Entry 9KAE (electron microscopy, 3.10 A resolution); this record covers chains A and T of the 8 polymer chains in the assembly.

Chain A:
Name: Large T antigen
Organism: Betapolyomavirus macacae
Notes: EC 5.6.2.4
UniProtKB: P03070 (LT_SV40); residue numbers follow UniProt; this construct covers 266-627
Sequence (362 residues; each row starts with the number of its first residue):
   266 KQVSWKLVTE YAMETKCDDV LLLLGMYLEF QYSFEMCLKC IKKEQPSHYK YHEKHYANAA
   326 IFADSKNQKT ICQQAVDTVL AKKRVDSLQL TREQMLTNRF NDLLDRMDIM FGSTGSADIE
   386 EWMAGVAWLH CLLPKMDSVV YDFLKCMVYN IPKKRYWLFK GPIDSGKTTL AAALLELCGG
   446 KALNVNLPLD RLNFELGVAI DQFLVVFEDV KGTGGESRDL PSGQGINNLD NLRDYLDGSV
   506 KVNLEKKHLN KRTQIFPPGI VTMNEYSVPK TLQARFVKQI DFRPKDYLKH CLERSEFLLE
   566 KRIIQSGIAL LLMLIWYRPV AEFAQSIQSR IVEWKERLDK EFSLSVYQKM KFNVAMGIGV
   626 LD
UniProt features mapped onto this chain:
  - binding site (Zn(2+)): Cys302, Cys305, His313, His317
  - binding site (ATP): Gly426 to Thr433
Bound ions: Mg2+: Thr433, Asp474 (together with AMP-PNP)
Small-molecule neighbours:
  - AMP-PNP, molecule 1: Trp393, Leu397, Pro427, Ile428, Asp429, Ser430, Gly431, Lys432, Thr433, Thr434, Glu473, Asp474, Thr527, Asn529, Arg548, Pro549, Lys550, Leu553, Lys554, Leu557, Leu564
  - AMP-PNP, molecule 2: Lys418, Lys419, Asp502, Arg540

Chain T:
Molecule: 15-nt DNA strand
Sequence (15 nucleotides; numbered -8 to 6; the number before each row is that of its first residue; numbers below 1 keep their minus sign (DT-8 is residue -8)):
    -8 TTTTTTTTTT TTTTT

Interface between chain A and chain T:
Contacting residue pairs (9):
  Gln267(A) - DT-8(T)  phosphate contact
  Gln267(A) - DT-7(T)  hydrogen bond to the phosphate
  Lys331(A) - DT-6(T)  phosphate contact
  Arg456(A) - DT2(T)  salt bridge to the phosphate
  Arg456(A) - DT3(T)  base contact
  Lys512(A) - DT1(T)  phosphate contact
  Lys512(A) - DT2(T)  salt bridge to the phosphate
  His513(A) - DT0(T)  sugar contact
  His513(A) - DT1(T)  hydrogen bond to the phosphate
Other interface residues (no listed pair), chain A (9 interface residues in all): Asn332, Phe459, Glu510, Lys511

In short:
9 residues of chain A and 7 residues of chain T are in contact; the contacts include 2 hydrogen bonds and 2
salt bridges. Among the polar pairs are Gln267(A)-DT-7(T), His513(A)-DT1(T) and Arg456(A)-DT2(T). Chain A
binds AMP-PNP.
Here chain A is Large T antigen (Betapolyomavirus macacae) and chain T is a 15-nt DNA strand. Entry 9KAE
(CryoEM structure of LTag bound to SV40 EP half origin DNA) was determined by electron microscopy, deposited
together with 9EVH, 9EVP, 9F3T, 9F3U, 9F5I, 9F73 and 14 further entries.
